PDB entry 4GXU | X-ray diffraction, 3.29 A resolution | chains Q and R of the 12 polymer chains in the assembly

Chain Q:
Name: Antibody 1F1, heavy chain
From: Homo sapiens
Notes: antibody fragment or engineered binder
Amino-acid sequence (231 residues; numbered 1 to 218 plus 13 insertion-coded residues; the number before each row is that of its first residue; a row labelled like 82A-82C holds insertion residues (82A, then the next letters in order)):
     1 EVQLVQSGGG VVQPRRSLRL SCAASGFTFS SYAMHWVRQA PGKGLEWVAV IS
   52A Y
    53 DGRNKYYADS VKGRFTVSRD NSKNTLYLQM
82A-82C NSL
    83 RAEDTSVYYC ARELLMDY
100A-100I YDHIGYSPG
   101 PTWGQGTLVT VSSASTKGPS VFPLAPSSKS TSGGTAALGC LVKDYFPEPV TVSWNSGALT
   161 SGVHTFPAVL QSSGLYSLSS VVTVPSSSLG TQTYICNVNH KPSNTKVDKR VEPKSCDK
Disordered / not traced: 216-218
Modified residues: Glu-1 (pyroglutamic acid; PCA)
Disulfides: Cys-22/Cys-92, Cys-140/Cys-196

Chain R:
Name: Antibody 1F1, light chain
From: Homo sapiens
Notes: antibody fragment or engineered binder
Amino-acid sequence (217 residues; row label = number of the first residue in the row; note: 1 number in that range is skipped by the numbering (no residue carries it; nothing is unmodelled there); a row labelled like 27A-27B holds insertion residues (27A, then the next letters in order)):
     1 EPVLTQPPS
    11 ASGSPGQRVT ISCSGSS
27A-27B SN
    28 IGSYTVNWYQ QLPGTAPKLL IYSLNQRPSG VPDRFSGSKS GTSASLAISG LQSEDEAVYY
    88 CAAWDDSL
95A-95C SAH
    96 VVFGGGTKLT V
  106A L
   107 GQPKAAPSVT LFPPSSEELQ ANKATLVCLI SDFYPGAVTV AWKADSSPVK AGVETTTPSK
   167 QSNNKYAASS YLSLTPEQWK SHRSYSCQVT HEGSTVEKTV APTECS
Disordered / not traced: 210-212
Modified residues: Glu-1 (pyroglutamic acid; PCA)
Disulfides: Cys-23/Cys-88, Cys-134/Cys-193

Chain Q / chain R interface:
Pairs across the interface - 64 pairs, chain Q then chain R:
  Val-37(Q) / Phe-98(R)  hydrophobic
  Gln-39(Q) / Gln-38(R)  hydrogen bond
  Gln-39(Q) / Tyr-87(R)  hydrogen bond
  Lys-43(Q) / Tyr-87(R)
  Gly-44(Q) / Tyr-87(R)
  Leu-45(Q) / Pro-44(R)  hydrophobic
  Leu-45(Q) / Tyr-87(R)  hydrophobic
  Leu-45(Q) / Phe-98(R)
  Trp-47(Q) / His-95C(R)
  Trp-47(Q) / Val-96(R)  hydrophobic
  Trp-47(Q) / Phe-98(R)
  Tyr-58(Q) / Ala-95B(R)
  Asp-61(Q) / Leu-95(R)
  Tyr-91(Q) / Ala-43(R)  hydrophobic
  Leu-96(Q) / Leu-46(R)  hydrophobic
  Leu-96(Q) / Tyr-49(R)  hydrophobic
  Asp-100B(Q) / Tyr-31(R)
  His-100C(Q) / Ser-30(R)
  His-100C(Q) / Tyr-31(R)
  Ile-100D(Q) / Tyr-31(R)
  Ile-100D(Q) / Thr-32(R)
  Ile-100D(Q) / Trp-91(R)
  Gly-100E(Q) / Trp-91(R)
  Tyr-100F(Q) / Trp-91(R)
  Tyr-100F(Q) / Val-96(R)
  Ser-100G(Q) / Asn-34(R)  hydrogen bond
  Pro-100H(Q) / Asn-34(R)
  Pro-100H(Q) / Tyr-36(R)  hydrogen bond (backbone-side chain)
  Pro-100H(Q) / Leu-46(R)
  Pro-100H(Q) / Phe-98(R)  hydrophobic
  Gly-100I(Q) / Leu-46(R)
  Pro-101(Q) / Leu-46(R)
  Trp-103(Q) / Pro-44(R)
  Gly-104(Q) / Ala-43(R)
  Phe-122(Q) / Ser-121(R)
  Phe-122(Q) / Glu-123(R)
  Pro-123(Q) / Glu-123(R)
  Leu-124(Q) / Phe-118(R)  hydrophobic
  Ala-125(Q) / Phe-118(R)
  Lys-129(Q) / Thr-205(R)
  Ser-130(Q) / Phe-118(R)
  Ala-137(Q) / Phe-118(R)
  Leu-141(Q) / Tyr-177(R)  hydrophobic
  Lys-143(Q) / Glu-124(R)  salt bridge
  Lys-143(Q) / Lys-129(R)
  Lys-143(Q) / Thr-131(R)
  His-164(Q) / Gln-167(R)
  His-164(Q) / Ala-173(R)
  Phe-166(Q) / Ile-136(R)
  Phe-166(Q) / Ala-173(R)  hydrophobic
  Phe-166(Q) / Ala-174(R)
  Pro-167(Q) / Thr-162(R)
  Pro-167(Q) / Ser-165(R)
  Val-169(Q) / Glu-160(R)
  Val-169(Q) / Thr-162(R)
  Val-169(Q) / Tyr-177(R)  hydrophobic
  Leu-170(Q) / Glu-160(R)
  Ser-172(Q) / Glu-160(R)
  Leu-178(Q) / Tyr-177(R)
  Ser-179(Q) / Val-133(R)
  Ser-179(Q) / Leu-135(R)
  Ser-179(Q) / Tyr-177(R)  hydrogen bond
  Val-181(Q) / Leu-135(R)  hydrophobic
  Lys-209(Q) / Glu-123(R)  salt bridge
Interface residues without a listed pair, chain Q (49 interface residues in all): His-35, Glu-46, Tyr-100, Leu-138, Asp-144, Ala-168, Gln-171, Ser-177, Lys-214
Interface residues without a listed pair, chain R (43 interface residues in all): Thr-42, Ser-95A, Gly-99, Gly-100, Thr-116, Pro-119, Thr-161, Ser-175, Val-206

In short:
49 residues of chain Q and 43 residues of chain R are in contact, with 5 hydrogen bonds and 2 salt bridges.
Polar contacts include Lys-143(Q)/Glu-124(R), Lys-209(Q)/Glu-123(R) and Gln-39(Q)/Gln-38(R).
Here chain Q is Antibody 1F1, heavy chain and chain R is Antibody 1F1, light chain, both from Homo sapiens.
Entry 4GXU (Crystal structure of antibody 1F1 bound to the 1918 influenza hemagglutinin) was determined by
X-ray diffraction (same publication as 4GXV and 4GXX).
